7M32 - chains A and B; structure by X-ray diffraction, 1.82 A resolution.

[Chain A (and B)]
Molecule: Dihydropyrimidine dehydrogenase [NADP(+)]
From: Sus scrofa
Notes: EC 1.3.1.2; chain B of this document is another copy of the same molecule, construct and numbering; everything in this record applies to it too
Reference sequence: Q28943 (DPYD_PIG); numbering as in UniProt (aligned over 1-1025)
Amino-acid sequence (1025 residues; numbered 1 to 1025; the number before each row is that of its first residue):
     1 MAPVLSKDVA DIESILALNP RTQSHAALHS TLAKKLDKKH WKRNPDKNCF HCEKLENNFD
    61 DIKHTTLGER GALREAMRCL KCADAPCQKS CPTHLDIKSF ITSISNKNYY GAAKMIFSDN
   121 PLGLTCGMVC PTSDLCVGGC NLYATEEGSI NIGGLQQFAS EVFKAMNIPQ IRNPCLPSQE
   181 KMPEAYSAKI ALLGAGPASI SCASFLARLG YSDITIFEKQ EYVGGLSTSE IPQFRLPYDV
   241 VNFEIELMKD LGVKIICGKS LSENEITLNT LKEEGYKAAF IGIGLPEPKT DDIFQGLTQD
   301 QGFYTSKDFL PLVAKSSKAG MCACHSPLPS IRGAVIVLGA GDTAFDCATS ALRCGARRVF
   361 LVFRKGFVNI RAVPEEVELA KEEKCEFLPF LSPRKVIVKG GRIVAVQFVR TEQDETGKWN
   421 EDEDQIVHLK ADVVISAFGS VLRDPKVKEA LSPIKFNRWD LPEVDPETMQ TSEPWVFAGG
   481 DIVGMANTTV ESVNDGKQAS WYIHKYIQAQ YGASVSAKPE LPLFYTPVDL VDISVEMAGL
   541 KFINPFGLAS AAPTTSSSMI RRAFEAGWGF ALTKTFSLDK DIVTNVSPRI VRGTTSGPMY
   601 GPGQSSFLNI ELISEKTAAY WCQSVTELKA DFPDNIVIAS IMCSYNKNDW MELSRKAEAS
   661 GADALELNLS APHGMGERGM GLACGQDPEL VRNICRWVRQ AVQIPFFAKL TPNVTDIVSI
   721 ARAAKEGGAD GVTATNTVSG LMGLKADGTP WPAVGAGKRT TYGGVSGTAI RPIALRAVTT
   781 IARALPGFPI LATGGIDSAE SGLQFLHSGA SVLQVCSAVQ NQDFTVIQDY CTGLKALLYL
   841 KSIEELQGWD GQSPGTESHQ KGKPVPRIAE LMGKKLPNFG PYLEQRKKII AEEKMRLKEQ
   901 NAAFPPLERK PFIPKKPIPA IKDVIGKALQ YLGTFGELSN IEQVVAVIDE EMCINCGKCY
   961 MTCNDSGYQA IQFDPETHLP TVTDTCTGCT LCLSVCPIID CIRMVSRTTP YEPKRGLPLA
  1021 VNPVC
Disordered / not traced: 1-2, 675-680, 1020-1025 (chain B: 1-2, 674-679, 1019-1025)
Construct notes: conflict Asp-60 (Gly in Q28943); engineered mutation Ala-671 (Cys in Q28943)
Bound ions: 4Fe-4S cluster Fe site 1: Cys-79, Cys-82, Cys-87, Cys-140; 4Fe-4S cluster Fe site 2: Cys-91, Cys-130, Cys-136, Gln-156; 4Fe-4S cluster Fe site 3: Cys-953, Cys-956, Cys-959, Cys-996; 4Fe-4S cluster Fe site 4: Cys-963, Cys-986, Cys-989, Cys-992
Residues lining bound ligands:
  - FAD (flavin-adenine dinucleotide): Val-129, Cys-130, Pro-131, Leu-193, Gly-194, Ala-195, Gly-196, Pro-197, Ala-198, Ser-199, Phe-217, Glu-218, Lys-219, Gln-220, Gly-225, Leu-226, Glu-230, Ile-231, Arg-235, Lys-259, Ser-260, Leu-261, Gly-282, Ile-283, Gly-284, Pro-286, Leu-310, Asp-342, Thr-343, Asp-346, Val-447, Gly-479, Gly-480, Asp-481, Asn-487, Thr-488, Thr-489, Ser-492
  - FNR (1-deoxy-1-(7,8-dimethyl-2,4-dioxo-3,4-dihydro-2H-benzo[g]pteridin-1-id-10(5h)-yl)-5-O-phosphonato-D-ribitol): Ala-549, Ser-550, Ala-551, Ala-552, Lys-574, Thr-575, Ile-590, Asn-609, Glu-611, Leu-612, Ile-613, Ser-640, Glu-666, Asn-668, Lys-709, Thr-735, Asn-736, Thr-737, Ser-766, Gly-767, Ile-770, Thr-793, Gly-794, Gly-795, Ile-796, Val-815, Cys-816, Ser-817, Gln-820
  - leucine (LEU): Asp-579, Ile-582, Thr-617
  - 4Fe-4S cluster (SF4), molecule 1: Cys-79, Leu-80, Lys-81, Cys-82, Ala-85, Pro-86, Cys-87, Ile-97, Lys-98, Ile-101, Cys-140, Asn-141, Leu-142, Ile-150, Ile-152
  - 4Fe-4S cluster (SF4), molecule 2: Cys-91, Pro-92, Thr-93, Leu-95, Ile-97, Asn-120, Cys-126, Cys-130, Thr-132, Leu-135, Cys-136, Ile-152, Gly-153, Gln-156, Val-490
  - 4Fe-4S cluster (SF4), molecule 3: Ala-946, Cys-963, Tyr-968, Ala-970, Ile-971, Val-982, Cys-986, Thr-987, Gly-988, Cys-989, Thr-990, Leu-991, Cys-992, Met-1004
  - 4Fe-4S cluster (SF4), molecule 4: Ile-948, Cys-953, Ile-954, Asn-955, Cys-956, Gly-957, Lys-958, Cys-959, Phe-973, Pro-980, Cys-996, Pro-997, Ile-998, Cys-1001, Ile-1002
  - uracil (URA): Lys-574, Asn-609, Glu-611, Leu-612, Asn-668, Ser-670, Asn-736, Thr-737
UniProt features mapped onto this chain:
  - binding site ([4Fe-4S] cluster): Cys-79, Cys-82, Cys-87, Cys-91, Cys-130, Cys-136, Cys-140, Gln-156, Cys-953, Cys-956, Cys-959, Cys-963, Cys-986, Cys-989, Cys-992, Cys-996
  - binding site (FAD): Val-129, Gly-194 to Ala-198, Glu-218 to Leu-226, Arg-235, Leu-261, Gly-480 to Thr-489
  - binding site (NADP(+)): Ala-340 to Thr-343, Arg-364, Lys-365, Arg-371, Ala-437 to Gly-439, Asp-481 to Asn-487
  - binding site (FMN): Ser-550, Lys-574, Thr-575, Lys-709, Gly-767, Thr-793 to Gly-795, Cys-816, Ser-817
  - binding site (substrate): Asn-609, Asn-668 to Ser-670, Asn-736, Thr-737
  - modified residue: Lys-384 (N6-acetyllysine)
  - mutagenesis: Cys-126 (C126A: No effect on enzyme activity. Reduced iron content), Gln-156 (Q156E: Loss of enzyme activity. Reduces iron content), Arg-235 (R235A/K: Loss of enzyme activity. Loss of FAD binding), Ser-670 (S670A: Strongly reduced affinity for uracil. Reduces enzyme activity by 30%), His-673 (H673Q: Reduces activity by 50%)

[Interface between chain A and chain B]
Contacting residue pairs - 537 pairs, chain A then chain B:
  Pro-3(A) with Gln-623(B), hydrogen bond (backbone-side chain); Glu-627(B)
  Val-4(A) with Glu-627(B)
  Leu-5(A) with Ser-557(B); Tyr-620(B); Gln-623(B); Ser-624(B); Glu-627(B), hydrogen bond (backbone-side chain)
  Ser-6(A) with Ser-557(B); Ser-558(B); Arg-561(B), hydrogen bond (backbone-side chain); Glu-627(B), hydrogen bond
  Lys-7(A) with Arg-561(B); Asp-631(B), salt bridge
  Asp-8(A) with Ser-558(B), hydrogen bond; Arg-562(B), salt bridge
  Leu-16(A) with Arg-562(B)
  Leu-18(A) with Asp-84(B)
  Asn-19(A) with Arg-562(B)
  Pro-20(A) with Lys-98(B); Asp-823(B); Thr-825(B)
  Arg-21(A) with Thr-825(B)
  Thr-22(A) with Ala-566(B); Thr-825(B); Gln-828(B)
  Gln-23(A) with Asp-96(B), hydrogen bond; Met-115(B); Leu-523(B)
  Ser-24(A) with Glu-520(B); Leu-523(B)
  His-25(A) with Glu-520(B), salt bridge; Leu-521(B); Leu-523(B)
  Ala-26(A) with Ser-118(B); Asp-119(B); Leu-521(B), hydrogen bond (backbone-backbone); Leu-523(B)
  Ala-27(A) with His-94(B); Asp-119(B), hydrogen bond (backbone-side chain); Lys-497(B), hydrogen bond (backbone-side chain)
  Leu-28(A) with Lys-497(B); Gln-498(B); Trp-501(B), hydrophobic; Tyr-502(B), hydrophobic; Pro-519(B), hydrophobic; Leu-521(B), hydrophobic
  His-29(A) with His-94(B); Asn-494(B), hydrogen bond (backbone-side chain); Gln-498(B), hydrogen bond (backbone-side chain)
  Ser-30(A) with Pro-466(B); Glu-467(B); Asn-494(B); Gln-498(B), hydrogen bond (backbone-side chain)
  Thr-31(A) with Glu-491(B), hydrogen bond (side chain-backbone); Asn-494(B), hydrogen bond; Asp-495(B), hydrogen bond
  Leu-32(A) with Pro-466(B), hydrophobic; Met-485(B), hydrophobic
  Lys-34(A) with Gln-88(B), hydrogen bond (side chain-backbone); Lys-89(B), hydrogen bond (side chain-backbone); Cys-91(B), hydrogen bond (side chain-backbone); Pro-92(B); His-94(B), hydrogen bond
  Lys-35(A) with Met-485(B), hydrogen bond (side chain-backbone); Asn-487(B), hydrogen bond; Glu-491(B), salt bridge
  Asp-37(A) with Lys-89(B)
  Lys-38(A) with Asp-134(B), salt bridge
  Trp-41(A) with Pro-86(B), hydrophobic; Lys-89(B); Gly-139(B)
  Lys-42(A) with Ser-133(B), hydrogen bond (side chain-backbone); Gly-138(B)
  Arg-43(A) with Gly-138(B), hydrogen bond (backbone-backbone); Gly-139(B); Cys-140(B); Asn-141(B), hydrogen bond; Tyr-143(B); Ala-144(B)
  Asn-44(A) with Ser-133(B), hydrogen bond (side chain-backbone); Gly-138(B); Tyr-143(B)
  Pro-45(A) with Tyr-143(B)
  Lys-47(A) with Asp-134(B); Arg-371(B); Val-373(B)
  Phe-50(A) with Val-368(B); Asn-369(B)
  Thr-66(A) with Glu-146(B)
  Leu-67(A) with Glu-146(B)
  Gly-68(A) with Glu-146(B), hydrogen bond (backbone-side chain)
  Arg-70(A) with Thr-145(B); Glu-146(B), salt bridge; Glu-147(B), salt bridge
  Gly-71(A) with Glu-146(B)
  Leu-73(A) with Pro-598(B), hydrophobic
  Arg-74(A) with Glu-147(B), salt bridge; Met-599(B); Tyr-600(B)
  Met-77(A) with Ser-596(B); Pro-598(B); Met-599(B), hydrophobic
  Leu-80(A) with Ile-954(B), hydrophobic; Cys-956(B), hydrophobic; Lys-958(B); Pro-997(B), hydrophobic
  Lys-81(A) with Met-961(B)
  Cys-82(A) with Cys-956(B); Met-961(B)
  Ala-83(A) with Cys-956(B), hydrogen bond (backbone-backbone); Met-961(B)
  Asp-84(A) with Leu-18(B); His-978(B), salt bridge
  Pro-86(A) with Trp-41(B), hydrophobic
  Gln-88(A) with Lys-34(B), hydrogen bond (backbone-side chain)
  Lys-89(A) with Lys-34(B), hydrogen bond (backbone-side chain); Asp-37(B); Trp-41(B)
  Cys-91(A) with Lys-34(B), hydrogen bond (backbone-side chain)
  Pro-92(A) with Lys-34(B)
  His-94(A) with Ala-27(B); His-29(B); Lys-34(B), hydrogen bond
  Lys-98(A) with Pro-20(B); Met-961(B)
  Ser-118(A) with Ala-26(B)
  Asp-119(A) with Ala-26(B); Ala-27(B), hydrogen bond (side chain-backbone)
  Ser-133(A) with Lys-42(B), hydrogen bond (backbone-side chain); Asn-44(B), hydrogen bond (backbone-side chain)
  Asp-134(A) with Lys-38(B), salt bridge; Lys-47(B)
  Gly-138(A) with Lys-42(B); Arg-43(B), hydrogen bond (backbone-backbone); Asn-44(B)
  Gly-139(A) with Trp-41(B); Arg-43(B)
  Cys-140(A) with Arg-43(B)
  Asn-141(A) with Arg-43(B), hydrogen bond; Ile-954(B); Asn-955(B), hydrogen bond (side chain-backbone); Cys-956(B)
  Tyr-143(A) with Arg-43(B); Asn-44(B); Pro-45(B); Lys-861(B), hydrogen bond (backbone-side chain)
  Ala-144(A) with Arg-43(B); Gln-860(B); Lys-861(B); Ile-954(B), hydrophobic
  Thr-145(A) with Arg-70(B); Lys-861(B); Ile-954(B)
  Glu-146(A) with Thr-66(B); Leu-67(B); Gly-68(B), hydrogen bond (side chain-backbone); Arg-70(B), salt bridge; Gly-71(B); Lys-861(B); Gly-862(B)
  Glu-147(A) with Arg-70(B), salt bridge; Arg-74(B), salt bridge
  Gly-366(A) with Glu-386(B)
  Phe-367(A) with Phe-367(B), hydrophobic; Glu-386(B), hydrogen bond (backbone-side chain); Phe-387(B)
  Val-368(A) with Phe-50(B); Lys-381(B); Glu-386(B), hydrogen bond (backbone-side chain)
  Asn-369(A) with Phe-50(B)
  Arg-371(A) with Lys-47(B), hydrogen bond (backbone-side chain)
  Val-373(A) with Lys-47(B)
  Glu-386(A) with Gly-366(B); Phe-367(B), hydrogen bond (side chain-backbone); Val-368(B); Phe-390(B)
  Phe-387(A) with Phe-367(B); Pro-389(B)
  Leu-388(A) with Phe-390(B), hydrophobic
  Pro-389(A) with Phe-387(B); Pro-389(B)
  Phe-390(A) with Glu-386(B); Leu-388(B), hydrophobic
  Leu-391(A) with Arg-410(B)
  Arg-410(A) with Val-427(B)
  Gln-425(A) with Ile-426(B); Val-427(B); His-428(B), hydrogen bond (side chain-backbone)
  Ile-426(A) with Gln-425(B)
  Val-427(A) with Arg-410(B); Gln-425(B)
  His-428(A) with Gln-425(B), hydrogen bond (backbone-side chain)
  Pro-466(A) with Ser-30(B); Leu-32(B), hydrophobic
  Met-485(A) with Leu-32(B), hydrophobic; Lys-35(B), hydrogen bond (backbone-side chain)
  Glu-491(A) with Thr-31(B), hydrogen bond (backbone-side chain); Lys-35(B), salt bridge
  Asn-494(A) with His-29(B), hydrogen bond (side chain-backbone); Ser-30(B); Thr-31(B), hydrogen bond
  Asp-495(A) with Thr-31(B), hydrogen bond
  Lys-497(A) with Ala-27(B), hydrogen bond (side chain-backbone); Leu-28(B)
  Gln-498(A) with Leu-28(B); His-29(B), hydrogen bond (side chain-backbone); Ser-30(B), hydrogen bond (side chain-backbone)
  Tyr-502(A) with Leu-28(B), hydrophobic
  Lys-518(A) with His-25(B)
  Pro-519(A) with Leu-28(B), hydrophobic
  Glu-520(A) with His-25(B), salt bridge
  Leu-521(A) with His-25(B); Ala-26(B), hydrogen bond (backbone-backbone); Leu-28(B), hydrophobic
  Pro-522(A) with Ala-26(B)
  Leu-523(A) with Ser-24(B); His-25(B); Ala-26(B)
  Ala-552(A) with Ser-966(B)
  Pro-553(A) with Asp-965(B); Ser-966(B)
  Thr-555(A) with Tyr-968(B)
  Ser-557(A) with Leu-5(B); Ser-6(B)
  Ser-558(A) with Ser-6(B); Asp-8(B), hydrogen bond
  Met-559(A) with Asn-964(B); Asp-965(B); Ser-966(B); Gly-967(B); Gln-969(B)
  Arg-561(A) with Ser-6(B), hydrogen bond (side chain-backbone)
  Arg-562(A) with Asp-8(B), salt bridge; Leu-16(B); Asn-19(B); Asn-964(B), hydrogen bond (side chain-backbone); Asp-965(B), salt bridge; Gln-969(B)
  Ala-566(A) with Thr-22(B)
  Ile-582(A) with Arg-1015(B)
  Val-583(A) with Arg-1015(B), hydrogen bond (backbone-side chain)
  Thr-584(A) with Arg-1015(B), hydrogen bond
  Asn-585(A) with Gln-943(B), hydrogen bond (backbone-side chain)
  Val-586(A) with Phe-935(B), hydrophobic; Ser-939(B); Gln-943(B)
  Ser-587(A) with Glu-942(B); Gln-943(B), hydrogen bond; Val-944(B), hydrogen bond (side chain-backbone); Thr-987(B); Gly-988(B)
  Pro-588(A) with Val-944(B); Gly-988(B); Thr-990(B)
  Arg-589(A) with Tyr-968(B), hydrogen bond; Thr-987(B), hydrogen bond; Cys-989(B), hydrogen bond (backbone-backbone); Thr-990(B)
  Ile-590(A) with Cys-989(B), hydrogen bond (backbone-backbone); Thr-990(B); Leu-991(B), hydrophobic; Ser-994(B), hydrogen bond (backbone-side chain)
  Val-591(A) with Ser-994(B)
  Arg-592(A) with Ser-994(B), hydrogen bond (backbone-side chain)
  Thr-594(A) with Arg-771(B)
  Thr-595(A) with Ser-605(B); Thr-768(B), hydrogen bond (backbone-side chain); Ala-769(B); Pro-772(B)
  Ser-596(A) with Met-77(B); Ser-596(B)
  Pro-598(A) with Leu-73(B), hydrophobic; Met-77(B)
  Met-599(A) with Arg-74(B); Met-77(B), hydrophobic; Met-599(B), hydrophobic
  Tyr-600(A) with Arg-74(B); Cys-996(B); Pro-997(B); Ile-999(B), hydrophobic
  Gly-601(A) with Lys-958(B); Val-995(B); Cys-996(B); Pro-997(B)
  Pro-602(A) with Lys-958(B)
  Gln-604(A) with Ser-994(B)
  Ser-605(A) with Thr-595(B)
  Phe-607(A) with Leu-991(B), hydrophobic
  Ile-610(A) with Phe-935(B)
  Leu-612(A) with Phe-935(B), hydrophobic
  Glu-615(A) with Pro-1013(B); Lys-1014(B); Arg-1015(B), hydrogen bond (backbone-side chain)
  Lys-616(A) with Lys-1014(B); Arg-1015(B); Gly-1016(B)
  Thr-617(A) with Arg-1015(B), hydrogen bond (backbone-backbone); Leu-1017(B)
  Ala-619(A) with Leu-1017(B)
  Tyr-620(A) with Leu-5(B); Gly-1016(B); Leu-1017(B)
  Gln-623(A) with Pro-3(B), hydrogen bond (side chain-backbone); Leu-5(B); Leu-1017(B)
  Ser-624(A) with Leu-5(B)
  Glu-627(A) with Pro-3(B); Val-4(B); Leu-5(B), hydrogen bond (side chain-backbone); Ser-6(B), hydrogen bond (side chain-backbone)
  Gly-681(A) with Thr-715(B)
  Gln-686(A) with Thr-715(B)
  Asn-713(A) with Thr-715(B)
  Val-714(A) with Thr-715(B)
  Thr-715(A) with Met-680(B); Gly-681(B); Gln-686(B); Val-714(B); Thr-715(B), hydrogen bond (side chain-backbone)
  Val-738(A) with Ile-773(B), hydrophobic
  Ser-739(A) with Arg-776(B), hydrogen bond
  Gly-740(A) with Pro-772(B); Arg-776(B)
  Leu-741(A) with Pro-772(B), hydrogen bond (backbone-backbone); Leu-775(B); Thr-779(B)
  Met-742(A) with Pro-772(B), hydrophobic
  Gly-743(A) with Leu-775(B); Gln-804(B)
  Leu-744(A) with Gln-804(B), hydrogen bond (backbone-side chain); His-807(B); Ser-808(B); Ala-928(B), hydrophobic
  Lys-745(A) with Asp-850(B), salt bridge
  Ala-746(A) with Leu-803(B); His-807(B); Lys-841(B), hydrogen bond (backbone-side chain); Asp-850(B), hydrogen bond (backbone-side chain); Gly-851(B)
  Gly-748(A) with His-807(B); Ala-928(B); Tyr-931(B)
  Thr-749(A) with Tyr-931(B)
  Pro-750(A) with Tyr-931(B)
  Val-754(A) with Ser-939(B)
  Gly-755(A) with Glu-942(B)
  Ala-756(A) with Glu-942(B), hydrogen bond (backbone-side chain)
  Gly-757(A) with Tyr-931(B)
  Lys-758(A) with Tyr-931(B)
  Arg-759(A) with Gln-930(B), hydrogen bond (side chain-backbone); Tyr-931(B); Leu-932(B), hydrogen bond (side chain-backbone); Gly-933(B); Glu-937(B), salt bridge; Leu-938(B)
  Thr-760(A) with Tyr-931(B), hydrogen bond (backbone-backbone); Leu-932(B); Gly-933(B), hydrogen bond (backbone-backbone); Leu-938(B)
  Thr-761(A) with Gly-933(B), hydrogen bond (side chain-backbone); Thr-934(B); Phe-935(B); Leu-938(B)
  Tyr-762(A) with Arg-776(B); Thr-779(B), hydrogen bond; Thr-780(B), hydrogen bond (side chain-backbone); Leu-932(B)
  Val-765(A) with Pro-772(B), hydrophobic
  Thr-768(A) with Thr-595(B), hydrogen bond (side chain-backbone)
  Ala-769(A) with Thr-595(B)
  Arg-771(A) with Thr-594(B)
  Pro-772(A) with Thr-595(B); Gly-740(B); Leu-741(B), hydrogen bond (backbone-backbone); Met-742(B), hydrophobic; Val-765(B), hydrophobic
  Ile-773(A) with Val-738(B), hydrophobic; Ile-773(B), hydrophobic
  Leu-775(A) with Leu-741(B); Gly-743(B)
  Arg-776(A) with Ser-739(B), hydrogen bond (side chain-backbone); Gly-740(B); Leu-741(B); Tyr-762(B)
  Thr-779(A) with Leu-741(B); Tyr-762(B)
  Thr-780(A) with Tyr-762(B)
  Arg-783(A) with Tyr-762(B)
  Leu-803(A) with Ala-746(B)
  Gln-804(A) with Gly-743(B); Leu-744(B), hydrogen bond (side chain-backbone)
  His-807(A) with Leu-744(B); Ala-746(B); Gly-748(B)
  Ser-808(A) with Leu-744(B)
  Val-819(A) with Asp-965(B); Ser-966(B)
  Gln-820(A) with Thr-962(B), hydrogen bond (backbone-side chain); Ser-966(B); Leu-991(B); Val-995(B)
  Asn-821(A) with Lys-958(B), hydrogen bond (backbone-side chain)
  Gln-822(A) with Met-961(B)
  Asp-823(A) with Pro-20(B); Met-961(B); Asp-965(B)
  Phe-824(A) with Asp-965(B), hydrogen bond (backbone-side chain)
  Thr-825(A) with Pro-20(B); Arg-21(B); Thr-22(B)
  Gln-828(A) with Thr-22(B)
  Lys-841(A) with Ala-746(B), hydrogen bond (side chain-backbone)
  Asp-850(A) with Lys-745(B); Ala-746(B), hydrogen bond (side chain-backbone)
  Gly-851(A) with Ala-746(B)
  Gln-860(A) with Ala-144(B)
  Lys-861(A) with Tyr-143(B); Ala-144(B); Thr-145(B); Glu-146(B)
  Gly-862(A) with Glu-146(B)
  Ala-928(A) with Leu-744(B), hydrophobic; Gly-748(B)
  Gln-930(A) with Arg-759(B)
  Tyr-931(A) with Gly-748(B); Pro-750(B); Gly-757(B); Lys-758(B); Arg-759(B), hydrogen bond (backbone-side chain); Thr-760(B), hydrogen bond (backbone-backbone)
  Leu-932(A) with Arg-759(B), hydrogen bond (backbone-side chain); Thr-760(B); Tyr-762(B), hydrophobic
  Gly-933(A) with Arg-759(B); Thr-760(B), hydrogen bond (backbone-backbone); Thr-761(B), hydrogen bond (backbone-side chain)
  Thr-934(A) with Thr-761(B)
  Phe-935(A) with Val-586(B), hydrophobic; Ile-610(B); Leu-612(B), hydrophobic; Thr-761(B)
  Glu-937(A) with Arg-759(B), salt bridge
  Leu-938(A) with Val-586(B), hydrophobic; Arg-759(B); Thr-760(B); Thr-761(B)
  Ser-939(A) with Val-586(B); Val-754(B)
  Glu-942(A) with Ser-587(B); Gly-755(B); Ala-756(B), hydrogen bond (side chain-backbone)
  Gln-943(A) with Asn-585(B), hydrogen bond (side chain-backbone); Val-586(B); Ser-587(B), hydrogen bond
  Val-944(A) with Ser-587(B), hydrogen bond (backbone-side chain); Pro-588(B)
  Ile-954(A) with Leu-80(B), hydrophobic; Asn-141(B); Ala-144(B), hydrophobic; Thr-145(B)
  Asn-955(A) with Asn-141(B), hydrogen bond (backbone-side chain)
  Cys-956(A) with Leu-80(B), hydrophobic; Cys-82(B); Ala-83(B), hydrogen bond (backbone-backbone); Asn-141(B)
  Lys-958(A) with Leu-80(B); Gly-601(B); Pro-602(B); Asn-821(B), hydrogen bond (side chain-backbone)
  Met-961(A) with Lys-81(B); Cys-82(B); Ala-83(B); Lys-98(B); Gln-822(B); Asp-823(B)
  Thr-962(A) with Gln-820(B), hydrogen bond (side chain-backbone)
  Asn-964(A) with Met-559(B); Arg-562(B), hydrogen bond (backbone-side chain)
  Asp-965(A) with Pro-553(B); Met-559(B); Arg-562(B), salt bridge; Val-819(B); Asp-823(B); Phe-824(B), hydrogen bond (side chain-backbone)
  Ser-966(A) with Ala-552(B); Pro-553(B); Met-559(B); Val-819(B); Gln-820(B)
  Gly-967(A) with Met-559(B)
  Tyr-968(A) with Thr-555(B); Arg-589(B), hydrogen bond
  Gln-969(A) with Met-559(B), hydrogen bond; Arg-562(B)
  His-978(A) with Asp-84(B), salt bridge
  Thr-987(A) with Ser-587(B); Arg-589(B), hydrogen bond
  Gly-988(A) with Ser-587(B); Pro-588(B)
  Cys-989(A) with Arg-589(B), hydrogen bond (backbone-backbone); Ile-590(B), hydrogen bond (backbone-backbone)
  Thr-990(A) with Pro-588(B); Arg-589(B); Ile-590(B); Trp-751(B)
  Leu-991(A) with Ile-590(B), hydrophobic; Phe-607(B), hydrophobic; Gln-820(B)
  Ser-994(A) with Ile-590(B), hydrogen bond (side chain-backbone); Val-591(B); Arg-592(B), hydrogen bond (side chain-backbone); Gln-604(B)
  Val-995(A) with Gly-601(B); Gln-820(B)
  Cys-996(A) with Tyr-600(B); Gly-601(B)
  Pro-997(A) with Leu-80(B), hydrophobic; Tyr-600(B); Gly-601(B)
  Ile-999(A) with Tyr-600(B), hydrophobic
  Pro-1013(A) with Glu-615(B)
  Lys-1014(A) with Glu-615(B); Lys-616(B)
  Arg-1015(A) with Ile-582(B); Val-583(B), hydrogen bond (side chain-backbone); Thr-584(B), hydrogen bond; Glu-615(B), hydrogen bond (side chain-backbone); Lys-616(B); Thr-617(B), hydrogen bond (backbone-backbone)
  Gly-1016(A) with Tyr-620(B)
  Leu-1017(A) with Thr-617(B); Ala-619(B); Tyr-620(B); Gln-623(B)
  Pro-1018(A) with Thr-617(B)
  Leu-1019(A) with Asp-579(B)
Interface residues without a listed pair, chain A (261 interface residues in all): Asp-46, Arg-78, Ser-90, Leu-135, Leu-142, Phe-205, Ala-372, Lys-384, Cys-385, Glu-467, Trp-501, Glu-565, Leu-628, Asp-716, Asp-747, Trp-751, Leu-837, Asn-940, Gly-957, Tyr-960, Phe-973, Pro-975, Leu-993, Met-1004, Tyr-1011
Interface residues without a listed pair, chain B (265 interface residues in all): Lys-7, Gln-23, Asp-46, Arg-78, Ser-90, Ser-99, Leu-135, Leu-142, Phe-205, Arg-358, Lys-384, Asp-424, Leu-429, Pro-522, Glu-565, Glu-611, Leu-628, Asn-713, Asp-747, Thr-749, Ile-827, Asn-940, Gly-957, Tyr-960, Phe-973, Pro-975, Met-1004, Tyr-1011, Pro-1018

[Overview]
261 residues of chain A and 265 residues of chain B are in contact; the contacts include 123 hydrogen bonds
and 22 salt bridges. Polar contacts include Lys-7(A)/Asp-631(B), Asp-8(A)/Arg-562(B) and His-25(A)/Glu-520(B).
Both chains are Dihydropyrimidine dehydrogenase [NADP(+)] (Sus scrofa). Entry 7M32 (Dihydropyrimidine
Dehydrogenase (DPD) C671A Mutant Soaked with Uracil and NADPH Anaerobically) was determined by X-ray
diffraction (same publication as 7M31).
